7PGS - chains N and F; structure by electron microscopy, 3.40 A resolution.

[Chain N (and F)]
Protein: Neurofibromin
Source organism: Homo sapiens
Notes: chain F of this document is another copy of the same molecule, construct and numbering; everything in this record applies to it too
UniProtKB: P21359 (NF1_HUMAN); residues 1-2839 here = UniProt positions 1-2839
Amino-acid sequence (2839 residues; numbered 1 to 2839; the number before each row is that of its first residue):
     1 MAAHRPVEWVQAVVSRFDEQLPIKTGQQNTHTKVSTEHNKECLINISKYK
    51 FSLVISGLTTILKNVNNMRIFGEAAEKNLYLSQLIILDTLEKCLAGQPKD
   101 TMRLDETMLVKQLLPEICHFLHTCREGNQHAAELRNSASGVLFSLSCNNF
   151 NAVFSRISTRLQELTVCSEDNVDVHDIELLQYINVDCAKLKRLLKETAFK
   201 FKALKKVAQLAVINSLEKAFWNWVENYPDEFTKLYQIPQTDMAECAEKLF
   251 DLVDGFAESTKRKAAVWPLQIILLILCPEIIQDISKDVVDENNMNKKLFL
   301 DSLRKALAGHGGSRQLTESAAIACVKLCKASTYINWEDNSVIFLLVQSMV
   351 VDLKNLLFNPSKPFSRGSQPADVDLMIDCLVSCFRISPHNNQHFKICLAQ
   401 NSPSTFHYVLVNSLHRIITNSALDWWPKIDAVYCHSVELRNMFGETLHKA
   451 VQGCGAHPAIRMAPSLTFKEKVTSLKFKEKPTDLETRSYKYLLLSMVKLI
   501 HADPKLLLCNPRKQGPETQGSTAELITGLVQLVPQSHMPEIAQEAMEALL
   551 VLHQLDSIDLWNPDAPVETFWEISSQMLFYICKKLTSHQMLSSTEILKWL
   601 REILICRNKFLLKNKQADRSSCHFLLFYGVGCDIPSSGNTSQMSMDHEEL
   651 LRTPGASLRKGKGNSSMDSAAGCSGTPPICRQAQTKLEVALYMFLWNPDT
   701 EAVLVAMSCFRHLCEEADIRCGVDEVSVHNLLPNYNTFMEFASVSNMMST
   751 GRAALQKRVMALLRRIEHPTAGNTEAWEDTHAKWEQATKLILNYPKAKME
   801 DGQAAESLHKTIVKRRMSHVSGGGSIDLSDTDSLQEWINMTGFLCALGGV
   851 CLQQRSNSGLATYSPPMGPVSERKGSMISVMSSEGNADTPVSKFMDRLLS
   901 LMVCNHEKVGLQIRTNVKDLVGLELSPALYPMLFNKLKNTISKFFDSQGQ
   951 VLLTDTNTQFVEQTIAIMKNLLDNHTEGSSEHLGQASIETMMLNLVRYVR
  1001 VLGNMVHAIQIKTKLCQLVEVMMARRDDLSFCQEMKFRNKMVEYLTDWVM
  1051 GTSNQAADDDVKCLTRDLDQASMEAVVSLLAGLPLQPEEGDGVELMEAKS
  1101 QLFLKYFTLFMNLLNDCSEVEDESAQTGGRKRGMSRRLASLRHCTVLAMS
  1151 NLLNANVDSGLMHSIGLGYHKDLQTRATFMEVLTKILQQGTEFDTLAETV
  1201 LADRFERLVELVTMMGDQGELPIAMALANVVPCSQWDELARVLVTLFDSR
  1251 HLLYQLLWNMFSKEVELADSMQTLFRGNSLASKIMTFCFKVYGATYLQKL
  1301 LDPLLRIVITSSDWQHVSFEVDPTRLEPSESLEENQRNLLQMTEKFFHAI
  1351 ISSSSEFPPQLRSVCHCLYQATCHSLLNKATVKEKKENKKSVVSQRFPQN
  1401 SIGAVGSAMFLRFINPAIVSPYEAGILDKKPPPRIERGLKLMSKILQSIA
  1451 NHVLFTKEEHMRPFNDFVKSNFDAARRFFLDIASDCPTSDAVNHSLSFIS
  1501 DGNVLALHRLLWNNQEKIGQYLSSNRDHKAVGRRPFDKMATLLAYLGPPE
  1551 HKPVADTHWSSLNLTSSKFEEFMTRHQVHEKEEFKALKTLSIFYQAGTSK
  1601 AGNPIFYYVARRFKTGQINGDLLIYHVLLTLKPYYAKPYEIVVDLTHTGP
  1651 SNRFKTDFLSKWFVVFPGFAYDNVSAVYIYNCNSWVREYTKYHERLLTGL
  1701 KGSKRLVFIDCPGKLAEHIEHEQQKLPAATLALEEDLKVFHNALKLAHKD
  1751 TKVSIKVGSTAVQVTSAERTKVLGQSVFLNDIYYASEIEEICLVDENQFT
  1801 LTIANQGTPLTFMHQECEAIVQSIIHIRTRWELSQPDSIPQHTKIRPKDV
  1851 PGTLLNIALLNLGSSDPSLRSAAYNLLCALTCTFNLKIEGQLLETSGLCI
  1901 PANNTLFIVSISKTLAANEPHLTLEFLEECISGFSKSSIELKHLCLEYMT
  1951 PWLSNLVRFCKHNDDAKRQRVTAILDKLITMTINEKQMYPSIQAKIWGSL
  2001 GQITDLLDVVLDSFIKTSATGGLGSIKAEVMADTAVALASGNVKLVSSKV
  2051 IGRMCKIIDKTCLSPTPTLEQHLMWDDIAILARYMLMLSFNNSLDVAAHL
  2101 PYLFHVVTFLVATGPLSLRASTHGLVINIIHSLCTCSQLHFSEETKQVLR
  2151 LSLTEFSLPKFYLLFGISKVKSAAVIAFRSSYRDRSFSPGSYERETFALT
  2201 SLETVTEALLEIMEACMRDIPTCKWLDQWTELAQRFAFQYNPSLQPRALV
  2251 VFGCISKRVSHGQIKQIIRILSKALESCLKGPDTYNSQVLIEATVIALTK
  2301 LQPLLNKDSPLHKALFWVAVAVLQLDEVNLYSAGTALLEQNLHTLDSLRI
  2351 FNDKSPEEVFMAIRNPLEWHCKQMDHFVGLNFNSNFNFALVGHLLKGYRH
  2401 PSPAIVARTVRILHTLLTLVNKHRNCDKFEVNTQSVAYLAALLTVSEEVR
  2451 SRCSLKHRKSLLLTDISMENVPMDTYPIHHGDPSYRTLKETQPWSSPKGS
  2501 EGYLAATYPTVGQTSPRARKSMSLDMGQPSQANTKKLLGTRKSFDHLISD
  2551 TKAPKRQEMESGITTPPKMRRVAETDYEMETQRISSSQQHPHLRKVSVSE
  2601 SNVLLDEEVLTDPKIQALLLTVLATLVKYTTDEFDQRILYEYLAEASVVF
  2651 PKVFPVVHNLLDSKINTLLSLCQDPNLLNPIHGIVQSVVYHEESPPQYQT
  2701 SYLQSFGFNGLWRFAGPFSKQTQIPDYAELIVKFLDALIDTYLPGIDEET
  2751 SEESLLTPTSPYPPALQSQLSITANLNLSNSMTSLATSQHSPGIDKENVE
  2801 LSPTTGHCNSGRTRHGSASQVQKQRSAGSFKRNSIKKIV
Unresolved in the structure: 1-3, 456-481, 621-673, 796-830, 854-886, 1122-1133, 1191-1844, 2459-2600, 2746-2839 (chain F: 1-3, 456-481, 621-673, 796-830, 854-886, 1122-1133, 1380-1397, 2459-2600, 2746-2839)
Swiss-Prot annotation at these positions:
  - motif: Lys2555 to Arg2571 (Bipartite nuclear localization signal)
  - site: Arg1276 (Arginine finger)
  - modified residue: Ala2 (N-acetylalanine), Ser864 (Phosphoserine), Ser876 (Phosphoserine), Ser2188 (Phosphoserine), Ser2467 (Phosphoserine), Thr2514 (Phosphothreonine), Ser2515 (Phosphoserine), Ser2521 (Phosphoserine), Ser2523 (Phosphoserine), Ser2543 (Phosphoserine), Thr2565 (Phosphothreonine), Ser2597 (Phosphoserine), Ser2802 (Phosphoserine), Ser2817 (Phosphoserine)
  - natural variant: His31 (H31R: In NF1), Ala74 (A74D: In mismatch repair deficient cancer cells), Tyr80 (Y80C; Y80S), Ser82 (S82F: In NF1), Cys93 (C93W: In NF1; C93Y: In NF1), Ile117 (I117S: In NF1), Leu145 (L145P: In NF1), Ile157 (I157N: In NF1), Arg160 (R160T: In NF1), Asp176 (D176E: Found in mismatch repair deficient cancer cells), Asp186 (D186V: In NF1), Leu194 (L194R: In NFNS), 80 further natural variant entries in UniProt
  - mutagenesis: Lys1691 (K1691A: Reduces phospholipid binding; when associated with A-1695; A-1769 and A-1771), Arg1695 (R1695A: Reduces phospholipid binding; when associated with A-1691; A-1769 and A-1771), Arg1769 (R1769A: Reduces phospholipid binding; when associated with A-1691; A-1695 and A-1771), Lys1771 (K1771A: Reduces phospholipid binding; when associated with A-1691; A-169 and A-1769; Reduces protein stability)

[How chain N and chain F interact]
Residue-residue contacts (106; chain N residue first):
  Arg5(N) - Asp2662(F)  salt bridge
  Pro6(N) - Val2688(F)  hydrophobic
  Pro6(N) - Glu2692(F)
  Trp9(N) - Asp2662(F)
  Trp9(N) - Ile2665(F)
  Trp9(N) - Val2688(F)  hydrophobic
  Arg16(N) - Leu2669(F)  hydrogen bond (side chain-backbone)
  Arg16(N) - Ser2670(F)  hydrogen bond (side chain-backbone)
  Arg16(N) - Leu2671(F)
  Arg16(N) - Cys2672(F)  hydrogen bond (side chain-backbone)
  Asn29(N) - Gln2673(F)  hydrogen bond
  His31(N) - Gln2673(F)  hydrogen bond
  Ser35(N) - Gln2673(F)
  His38(N) - Pro2675(F)
  His38(N) - Asn2679(F)
  Cys42(N) - His2682(F)
  Asn45(N) - Gln2686(F)
  Tyr49(N) - Tyr2690(F)  hydrophobic
  Tyr49(N) - Glu2693(F)
  Lys50(N) - Val2689(F)
  Lys50(N) - Glu2692(F)  salt bridge
  Ser1865(N) - Ser2180(F)
  Pro1867(N) - Phe2178(F)  hydrophobic
  Tyr1874(N) - His2131(F)
  Gln1891(N) - Thr2135(F)
  Gln1891(N) - Ser2137(F)
  Leu1893(N) - His2131(F)  hydrogen bond (backbone-side chain)
  Leu1893(N) - Cys2134(F)  hydrophobic
  Leu1893(N) - Thr2135(F)
  Thr1895(N) - His2131(F)
  Thr1895(N) - Leu2153(F)
  Ser1896(N) - Ser2157(F)
  Leu1898(N) - Asn2128(F)
  Cys1899(N) - Asn2128(F)
  Cys1899(N) - Ala2174(F)  hydrophobic
  Cys1899(N) - Phe2178(F)  hydrophobic
  Ile1900(N) - Phe2090(F)  hydrophobic
  Ile1900(N) - Phe2178(F)
  Pro1901(N) - Met2087(F)
  Pro1901(N) - Phe2090(F)
  Ala1902(N) - Asp2033(F)
  Asn1903(N) - Gln1993(F)
  Asn1903(N) - Asp2033(F)  hydrogen bond (side chain-backbone)
  Asn1903(N) - Ala2037(F)
  Thr1905(N) - Pro1990(F)
  Leu1906(N) - Ala2037(F)  hydrophobic
  Phe1907(N) - Asn2091(F)
  Glu1940(N) - Gln1987(F)
  Glu1940(N) - Pro1990(F)
  Glu1940(N) - Arg2183(F)  salt bridge
  His1943(N) - His1943(F)
  His1943(N) - Gln1987(F)
  Glu1947(N) - Ala1994(F)
  Lys1986(N) - Glu1940(F)
  Gln1987(N) - Glu1940(F)
  Gln1987(N) - His1943(F)
  Tyr1989(N) - Glu1940(F)
  Pro1990(N) - Thr1905(F)
  Pro1990(N) - Glu1940(F)
  Gln1993(N) - Asn1903(F)
  Asp2033(N) - Asn1903(F)  hydrogen bond (backbone-side chain)
  Val2036(N) - Asn1903(F)
  Ala2037(N) - Asn1903(F)
  Ala2037(N) - Leu1906(F)  hydrophobic
  Met2087(N) - Pro1901(F)
  Phe2090(N) - Pro1901(F)
  Asn2091(N) - Phe1907(F)
  Gly2124(N) - Cys1899(F)
  Asn2128(N) - Leu1898(F)
  Asn2128(N) - Cys1899(F)
  His2131(N) - Tyr1874(F)
  His2131(N) - Leu1893(F)  hydrogen bond (side chain-backbone)
  His2131(N) - Thr1895(F)
  Cys2134(N) - Leu1893(F)  hydrophobic
  Thr2135(N) - Gln1891(F)
  Thr2135(N) - Leu1893(F)
  Ser2137(N) - Gln1891(F)
  Leu2153(N) - Thr1895(F)
  Thr2154(N) - Tyr1545(F)
  Glu2155(N) - Thr1541(F)
  Ser2157(N) - Ser1896(F)
  Leu2158(N) - Ala1544(F)  hydrophobic
  Phe2178(N) - Pro1867(F)  hydrophobic
  Phe2178(N) - Cys1899(F)  hydrophobic
  Phe2178(N) - Ile1900(F)
  Ser2180(N) - Ser1865(F)
  Arg2183(N) - Glu1940(F)  salt bridge
  Ala2407(N) - Asp1527(F)
  Arg2411(N) - Asp1527(F)  salt bridge
  Asp2662(N) - Arg5(F)  salt bridge
  Asp2662(N) - Trp9(F)
  Ile2665(N) - Trp9(F)
  Asn2666(N) - Glu8(F)
  Leu2669(N) - Arg16(F)  hydrogen bond (backbone-side chain)
  Ser2670(N) - Arg16(F)
  Cys2672(N) - Arg16(F)  hydrogen bond (backbone-side chain)
  Gln2673(N) - Asn29(F)  hydrogen bond
  Gln2673(N) - His31(F)  hydrogen bond
  Gln2673(N) - Ser35(F)
  His2682(N) - Cys42(F)
  Gln2686(N) - Asn45(F)
  Val2688(N) - Pro6(F)  hydrophobic
  Val2688(N) - Trp9(F)  hydrophobic
  Tyr2690(N) - Tyr49(F)  hydrophobic
  Glu2692(N) - Pro6(F)
  Glu2692(N) - Lys50(F)  salt bridge
Interface residues without a listed pair, chain N (109 interface residues in all): Val7, Glu8, Val10, Ala12, Val13, Ile46, Ser1868, Arg1870, Gly1897, Asn1904, Ile1939, Leu1944, Met1988, Ser1991, Ala1994, Gly1998, Thr2034, Ser2040, Leu2086, Ile2127, Cys2136, Arg2150, Leu2151, Lys2160, Ala2174, Val2175, Tyr2182, Glu2211, His2658, Asn2659, Leu2661, Leu2671, Asp2674, Pro2675, Leu2678, Asn2679, Val2685, Val2689, Glu2693
Interface residues without a listed pair, chain F (106 interface residues in all): Val7, Ala12, Val13, His38, Asn39, Ile46, His1528, Arg1533, Asp1537, Ala1540, Arg1870, Gly1897, Ala1902, Ile1939, Leu1944, Glu1947, Lys1986, Tyr1989, Ser1991, Gly1998, Thr2034, Val2036, Leu2086, Gly2124, Ile2127, Arg2150, Val2175, Ala2177, Tyr2182, His2658, Asn2659, Leu2661, Asn2666, Leu2668, Asp2674, Leu2678, Val2685

[Overview]
Chain N and chain F form an interface of 109 and 106 residues respectively; the contacts include 13 hydrogen
bonds and 7 salt bridges. Polar contacts include Arg5(N)-Asp2662(F), Lys50(N)-Glu2692(F) and
Glu1940(N)-Arg2183(F). From UniProt: 4 mutagenesis sites on chain N.
Both chains are Neurofibromin (Homo sapiens). Entry 7PGS (Consensus structure of human Neurofibromin isoform
2) was determined by electron microscopy, deposited together with 7PGQ, 7PGP, 7PGR, 7PGT and 7PGU.
